8XMH - chains B and L of the 12 polymer chains in the assembly; structure by electron microscopy, 2.85 A resolution.

# Chain B
Name: Ktr system potassium uptake protein A
Organism: Bacillus subtilis
Reference sequence: O32080 (KTRA_BACSU); numbering as in UniProt (aligned over 1-222)
Amino-acid sequence (222 residues; each row starts with the number of its first residue):
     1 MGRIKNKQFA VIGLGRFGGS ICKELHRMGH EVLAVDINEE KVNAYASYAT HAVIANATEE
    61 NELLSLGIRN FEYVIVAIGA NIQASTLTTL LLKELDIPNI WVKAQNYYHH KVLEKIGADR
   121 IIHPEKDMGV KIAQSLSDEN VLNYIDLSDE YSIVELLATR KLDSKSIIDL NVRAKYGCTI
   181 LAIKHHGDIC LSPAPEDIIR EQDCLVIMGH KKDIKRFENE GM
Not modelled in the structure: 1-6, 222
Curated features (UniProtKB/Swiss-Prot):
  - binding site (NAD(+)): Arg16, Asp36 to Asn38, Asn56, Ala57, Ile78 to Ala80, Lys103 to Gln105, His109, Glu125
Metal / ion sites: Na+: Glu125 (together with ATP) (shared with 1 residue of chain A)
Residues lining bound ligands: ATP (adenosine-5'-triphosphate): Ile12, Gly13, Leu14, Gly15, Arg16, Phe17, Gly18, Val35, Asp36, Ile37, Asn38, Lys41, Ala55, Asn56, Ala57, Thr58, Ala77, Ile78, Gly79, Ala80, Asn81, Ala84, Lys103, Glu125
From the paper describing this entry:
  - mutagenesis - E125Q: abolished stability in response to Na+
  - mutagenesis - E125Q: abolished stability in response to Ca2+
  - mutagenesis - E125Q: decreased binding to Ktr system potassium uptake protein B (chain L)

# Chain L
Name: Ktr system potassium uptake protein B
Organism: Bacillus subtilis
Reference sequence: O32081 (KTRB_BACSU); residue numbers follow UniProt; this construct covers 1-445
Amino-acid sequence (445 residues; numbered 1 to 445; the number before each row is that of its first residue):
     1 MTLQKDKVIK WVRFTPPQVL AIGFFLTIII GAVLLMLPIS TTKPLSWIDA LFTAASATTV
    61 TGLAVVDTGT QFTVFGQTVI MGLIQIGGLG FMTFAVLIVM ILGKKIGLKE RMLVQEALNQ
   121 PTIGGVIGLV KVLFLFSISI ELIAALILSI RLVPQYGWSS GLFASLFHAI SAFNNAGFSL
   181 WPDNLMSYVG DPTVNLVITF LFITGGIGFT VLFDVMKNRR FKTFSLHTKL MLTGTLMLNA
   241 IAMLTVFILE YSNPGTLGHL HIVDKLWASY FQAVTPRTAG FNSLDFGSMR EGTIVFTLLL
   301 MFIGAGSAST ASGIKLTTFI VILTSVIAYL RGKKETVIFR RSIKYPIIIK ALAVSVTSLF
   361 IVFLGIFALT ITEQAPFLQI VFETFSAFGT VGLTMGLTPE LTTAGKCIII VIMFIGRIGP
   421 LTFVFSFAKT EQSNIRYPDG EVFTG
Not modelled in the structure: 1-14
Curated features (UniProtKB/Swiss-Prot):
  - mutagenesis: Arg436 to Gly445 (Loss of homodimerization)
Metal / ion sites: K+: Val60, Thr61, Asn175, Ala176, Thr278, Ala279, Thr390, Val391

# Interface between chain B and chain L
Residue-residue contacts (22; chain B residue first):
  Gln8(B) - Ile106(L)  hydrogen bond (side chain-backbone)
  Gln8(B) - Gly107(L)
  Gln8(B) - Leu108(L)
  Gln8(B) - Arg111(L)
  Glu31(B) - Gly107(L)
  Glu31(B) - Leu108(L)  hydrogen bond (side chain-backbone)
  Val32(B) - Leu108(L)
  Asn43(B) - Gln432(L)  hydrogen bond
  Asn43(B) - Asn434(L)
  Thr50(B) - Leu108(L)
  Thr50(B) - Lys109(L)
  Thr50(B) - Met112(L)
  His51(B) - Leu108(L)
  His51(B) - Met112(L)
  His51(B) - Ile123(L)
  Leu64(B) - Gly124(L)
  Ser65(B) - Thr122(L)
  Ser65(B) - Ile123(L)  hydrogen bond (backbone-backbone)
  Ser65(B) - Gly124(L)  hydrogen bond (backbone-backbone)
  Leu66(B) - Ile123(L)
  Gly67(B) - Gly124(L)
  Asn70(B) - Arg111(L)
Interface residues without a listed pair, chain B (14 interface residues in all): Leu33, Phe71, Glu72
Interface residues without a listed pair, chain L (13 interface residues in all): Lys105, Gly125

# In short
14 residues of chain B face 13 of chain L across their interface, with 5 hydrogen bonds. Polar pairs include
Gln8(B)-Ile106(L), Glu31(B)-Leu108(L) and Asn43(B)-Gln432(L). Chain B binds ATP. The paper reports that E125Q
of chain B abolishes stability in response to Na+; E125Q of chain B abolishes stability in response to Ca2+.
Chain B is Ktr system potassium uptake protein A and chain L is Ktr system potassium uptake protein B, both
from Bacillus subtilis; the structure, Potassium transporter KtrAB from Bacillus subtilis in ATP-bound state
with addition of EDTA and EGTA, vertical ..., was determined by electron microscopy, deposited together with
8K1S, 8K1T, 8K1U and 8XMI.
